PDB entry 7KD0 | X-ray diffraction, 2.77 A resolution | chains A and B of the 3 polymer chains in the assembly

== Chain A ==
Molecule: Ricin chain A
From: Ricinus communis
Notes: EC 3.2.2.22
UniProtKB: P02879 (RICI_RICCO); residues 1-267 here correspond to UniProt positions 36-302 (UniProt number = residue number + 35)
Amino-acid sequence (267 residues; each row starts with the number of its first residue):
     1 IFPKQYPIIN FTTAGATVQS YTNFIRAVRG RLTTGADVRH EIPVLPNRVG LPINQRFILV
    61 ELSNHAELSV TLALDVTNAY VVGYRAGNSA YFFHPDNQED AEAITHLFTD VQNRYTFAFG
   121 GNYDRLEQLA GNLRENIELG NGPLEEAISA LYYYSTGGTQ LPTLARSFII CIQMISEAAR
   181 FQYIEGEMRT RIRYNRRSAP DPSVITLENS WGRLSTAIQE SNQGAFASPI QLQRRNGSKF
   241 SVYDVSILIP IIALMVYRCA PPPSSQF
Not modelled in the structure: 1-4, 264-267
Covalent attachments: glycan linked to N10

== Chain B ==
Molecule: Ricin chain B
From: Ricinus communis
Notes: EC 3.2.2.22
UniProtKB: P02879 (RICI_RICCO); residues 1-262 here correspond to UniProt positions 315-576 (UniProt number = residue number + 314)
Amino-acid sequence (262 residues; each row starts with the number of its first residue):
     1 ADVCMDPEPI VRIVGRNGLC VDVRDGRFHN GNAIQLWPCK SNTDANQLWT LKRDNTIRSN
    61 GKCLTTYGYS PGVYVMIYDC NTAATDATRW QIWDNGTIIN PRSSLVLAAT SGNSGTTLTV
   121 QTNIYAVSQG WLPTNNTQPF VTTIVGLYGL CLQANSGQVW IEDCSSEKAE QQWALYADGS
   181 IRPQQNRDNC LTSDSNIRET VVKILSCGPA SSGQRWMFKN DGTILNLYSG LVLDVRASDP
   241 SLKQIILYPL HGDPNQIWLP LF
Cystine bridges: C20-C39, C63-C80, C151-C164, C190-C207
Covalent attachments: N-acetylglucosamine (NAG) linked to N95, N135

== Interface between chain A and chain B ==
Contacting residue pairs (60):
  R39(A) with C4(B)
  H40(A) with D94(B), salt bridge
  E41(A) with M217(B); K219(B), salt bridge; N220(B)
  I42(A) with N220(B)
  P43(A) with N220(B)
  N47(A) with A1(B)
  Q182(A) with N220(B), hydrogen bond (side chain-backbone)
  Y183(A) with P260(B); F262(B)
  G186(A) with L259(B)
  R193(A) with Y148(B); G149(B)
  Y194(A) with G149(B)
  Q219(A) with C4(B)
  E220(A) with M5(B); P7(B)
  S221(A) with D6(B); P7(B)
  N222(A) with D6(B); P7(B), hydrogen bond (side chain-backbone); L51(B), hydrogen bond (side chain-backbone); K52(B), hydrogen bond (side chain-backbone)
  Q223(A) with W90(B); Q91(B); I92(B), hydrogen bond (side chain-backbone)
  A225(A) with P9(B); L51(B), hydrophobic
  F226(A) with P9(B)
  A227(A) with P7(B), hydrophobic
  Q233(A) with F262(B)
  R234(A) with V141(B), hydrogen bond (side chain-backbone); F262(B), hydrogen bond (side chain-backbone)
  R235(A) with L261(B); F262(B)
  F240(A) with F140(B), hydrophobic
  S241(A) with N136(B), hydrogen bond (backbone-side chain); F140(B)
  Y243(A) with T134(B); N135(B); N136(B)
  D244(A) with L132(B); P133(B)
  S246(A) with D94(B); L132(B)
  I249(A) with M217(B), hydrophobic; F218(B); K219(B); N220(B), hydrogen bond (backbone-side chain)
  P250(A) with F218(B), hydrophobic; K219(B)
  I252(A) with N220(B), hydrogen bond (backbone-side chain)
  Y257(A) with A1(B)
  C259(A) with D2(B); C4(B), disulfide
  A260(A) with D2(B), hydrogen bond (backbone-backbone); V3(B); C4(B), hydrogen bond (backbone-backbone)
  P261(A) with V3(B)
Interface residues without a listed pair, chain A (43 interface residues in all): R26, S203, V242, V245, I247, I251, A253, P262, P263
Interface residues without a listed pair, chain B (34 interface residues in all): T142, L175, D221
Cross-chain cystine bridges: C259(A)-C4(B)

== Summary ==
The interface between chain A and chain B involves 43 residues on one side and 34 on the other, with 1
disulfide bond, 12 hydrogen bonds and 2 salt bridges. Polar contacts include H40(A)-D94(B), E41(A)-K219(B) and
Q182(A)-N220(B).
Here chain A is Ricin chain A and chain B is Ricin chain B, both from Ricinus communis. Entry 7KD0 (Ricin
bound to VHH antibody V2C11) was determined by X-ray diffraction together with 7KBI, 7KBK, 7KC9, 7KD2 and 7KDM
from the same study.
